PDB entry 9ET4 | X-ray diffraction, 2.64 A resolution | chains D and C

Chain D:
Protein: Cyclin-A2
From: Bos taurus
Reference sequence: P30274 (CCNA2_BOVIN); residues 172-432 here correspond to UniProt positions 170-430 (UniProt number = residue number - 2)
Chain sequence (268 residues; row label = number of the first residue in the row):
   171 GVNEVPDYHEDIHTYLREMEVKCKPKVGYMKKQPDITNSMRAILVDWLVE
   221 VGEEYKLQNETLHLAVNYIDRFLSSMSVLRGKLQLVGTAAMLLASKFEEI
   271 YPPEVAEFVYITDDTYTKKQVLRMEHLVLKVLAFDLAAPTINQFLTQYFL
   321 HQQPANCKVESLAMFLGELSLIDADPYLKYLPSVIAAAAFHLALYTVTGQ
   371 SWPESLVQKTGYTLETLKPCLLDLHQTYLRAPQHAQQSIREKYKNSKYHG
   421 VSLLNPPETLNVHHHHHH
Disordered / not traced: 433-438
Construct notes: expression tag (171, 433-438)
Ligand contacts: 4-iodanylbenzenesulfonamide (A1H6X): Lys300, Ala303, Phe304

Chain C:
Protein: Cyclin-dependent kinase 2
From: Homo sapiens
Notes: EC 2.7.11.22
Reference sequence: P24941 (CDK2_HUMAN); residue numbers follow UniProt; this construct covers 1-298
Chain sequence (302 residues; row label = number of the first residue in the row; numbers below 1 keep their minus sign (Gly-3 is residue -3)):
    -3 GPGSMENFQKVEKIGEGTYGVVYKARNKLTGEVVALKKIRLDTETEGVPS
    47 TAIREISLLKELNHPNIVKLLDVIHTENKLYLVFEFLHQDLKKFMDASAL
    97 TGIPLPLIKSYLFQLLQGLAFCHSHRVLHRDLKPQNLLINTEGAIKLADF
   147 GLARAFGVPVRTYTHEVVTLWYRAPEILLGCKYYSTAVDIWSLGCIFAEM
   197 VTRRALFPGDSEIDQLFRIFRTLGTPDEVVWPGVTSMPDYKPSFPKWARQ
   247 DFSKVVPPLDEDGRSLLSQMLHYDPNKRISAKAALAHPFFQDVTKPVPHL
   297 RL
Disordered / not traced: -3 to -2, 295-298
Construct notes: expression tag (-3 to 0)
Modified residues: Thr160 (phosphothreonine; TPO)
Ligand contacts:
  - 4-iodanylbenzenesulfonamide (A1H6X), molecule 1: Ile10, Ala31, Lys33, Glu51, Val64, Phe80, Glu81, Phe82, Leu83, Leu134, Ala144, Asp145
  - 4-iodanylbenzenesulfonamide (A1H6X), molecule 2: Ile52, Lys56, Leu66, Leu67, Asp68, Val69, His71
Swiss-Prot annotation at these positions:
  - active site: Asp127 (Proton acceptor)
  - binding site (ATP): Ile10 to Val18, Lys33, Glu81 to Leu83, Asp86, Lys129 to Asn132, Asp145
  - binding site (Mg(2+)): Asn132, Asp145
  - site (CDK7 binding): Lys9, Lys88, Lys89, Leu166
  - modified residue: Met1 (N-acetylmethionine), Lys6 (N6-acetyllysine), Thr14 (Phosphothreonine), Tyr15 (Phosphotyrosine), Tyr19 (Phosphotyrosine), Thr160 (Phosphothreonine)

Interface between chain D and chain C:
Residue-residue contacts (85):
  Gly171(D) - Asn272(C)
  Val172(D) - Ser181(C)  hydrogen bond (backbone-side chain)
  Val172(D) - Thr182(C)
  Val172(D) - Pro271(C)
  Val172(D) - Asn272(C)  hydrogen bond (backbone-side chain)
  Asn173(D) - Pro155(C)
  Asn173(D) - Val156(C)  hydrogen bond (backbone-backbone)
  Asn173(D) - Tyr179(C)
  Asn173(D) - Ser181(C)
  Glu174(D) - Val154(C)
  Val175(D) - Phe152(C)  hydrophobic
  Val175(D) - Val154(C)  hydrophobic
  Val175(D) - Ser181(C)
  Val175(D) - Thr182(C)
  Asp177(D) - Ser276(C)  hydrogen bond
  Asp177(D) - Lys278(C)  hydrogen bond (backbone-side chain)
  Tyr178(D) - Ala116(C)
  Tyr178(D) - His119(C)
  Tyr178(D) - Ser120(C)
  Tyr178(D) - Ser276(C)
  Tyr178(D) - Ala277(C)  hydrogen bond (side chain-backbone)
  Tyr178(D) - Lys278(C)  hydrogen bond (side chain-backbone)
  Asp181(D) - Ser120(C)  hydrogen bond
  Asp181(D) - Lys278(C)  salt bridge
  Ile182(D) - His119(C)
  Ile182(D) - Ser120(C)
  Ile182(D) - Arg122(C)
  Ile182(D) - Phe152(C)  hydrophobic
  Ile182(D) - Val154(C)  hydrophobic
  Tyr185(D) - Glu57(C)  hydrogen bond
  Tyr185(D) - His121(C)
  Tyr185(D) - Arg122(C)
  Leu186(D) - Arg122(C)
  Met189(D) - Glu57(C)
  Gln228(D) - Arg157(C)  hydrogen bond
  Leu263(D) - Ile49(C)  hydrophobic
  Lys266(D) - Glu42(C)  hydrogen bond (side chain-backbone)
  Lys266(D) - Gly43(C)
  Lys266(D) - Val44(C)  hydrogen bond (side chain-backbone)
  Lys266(D) - Ser46(C)
  Lys266(D) - Ile49(C)
  Lys266(D) - Arg50(C)
  Phe267(D) - Arg50(C)  hydrogen bond (backbone-side chain)
  Phe267(D) - Ser53(C)
  Phe267(D) - Ala151(C)  hydrophobic
  Glu268(D) - Arg50(C)
  Glu268(D) - Arg150(C)  salt bridge
  Glu268(D) - Arg157(C)  salt bridge
  Glu269(D) - Arg50(C)
  Glu269(D) - Thr160(C)
  Ile270(D) - Thr158(C)
  Ile270(D) - Tyr159(C)
  Ile270(D) - Thr160(C)
  Glu274(D) - Glu42(C)
  Val275(D) - Thr41(C)
  Val275(D) - Glu42(C)  hydrogen bond (backbone-side chain)
  Lys288(D) - Glu40(C)
  Lys288(D) - Thr41(C)
  Lys289(D) - Glu40(C)
  Leu292(D) - Asp38(C)
  Leu292(D) - Thr39(C)
  Leu292(D) - Glu40(C)
  Leu292(D) - Thr41(C)
  Leu292(D) - Glu42(C)
  Leu292(D) - Gly43(C)
  Glu295(D) - Gly43(C)
  Glu295(D) - Val44(C)  hydrogen bond (side chain-backbone)
  His296(D) - Leu37(C)
  His296(D) - His71(C)  hydrogen bond
  His296(D) - Thr72(C)
  His296(D) - Leu76(C)
  Leu299(D) - Val44(C)  hydrophobic
  Lys300(D) - His71(C)
  Ala303(D) - Lys56(C)  hydrogen bond (backbone-side chain)
  Phe304(D) - Ile52(C)  hydrophobic
  Phe304(D) - Ser53(C)
  Phe304(D) - His71(C)
  Phe304(D) - Leu76(C)  hydrophobic
  Asp305(D) - Lys56(C)  salt bridge
  Leu306(D) - Ile49(C)  hydrophobic
  Ala307(D) - Glu57(C)
  Ala307(D) - Arg122(C)  hydrogen bond (backbone-side chain)
  Thr316(D) - Val154(C)  hydrogen bond (side chain-backbone)
  Thr316(D) - Pro155(C)
  Gln317(D) - Val154(C)
Other interface residues (no listed pair), chain D (39 interface residues in all): His179, Tyr271, Gln313, Leu320
Other interface residues (no listed pair), chain C (46 interface residues in all): Leu54, Val69, Glu162, Tyr180, Ala183

Overview:
39 residues of chain D and 46 residues of chain C are in contact; the contacts include 19 hydrogen bonds and 4
salt bridges. Polar contacts include Asp181(D)-Lys278(C), Glu268(D)-Arg150(C) and Glu268(D)-Arg157(C). One
4-iodanylbenzenesulfonamide molecule is bound between chain D and chain C.
Chain D is Cyclin-A2 (Bos taurus) and chain C is Cyclin-dependent kinase 2 (Homo sapiens); the structure,
CDK2-cyclin A in complex with FragLite 9, was determined by X-ray diffraction together with 9ESJ, 9ESK, 9ESL,
9ESN, 9ESO, 9ESP and 21 further entries from the same study.
